PDB entry 6Z1Z | X-ray diffraction, 1.70 A resolution | chain A

# Chain A
Molecule: Nanobody 4C8
Organism: Lama glama
Notes: antibody fragment or engineered binder
Chain sequence (129 residues; each row starts with the number of its first residue):
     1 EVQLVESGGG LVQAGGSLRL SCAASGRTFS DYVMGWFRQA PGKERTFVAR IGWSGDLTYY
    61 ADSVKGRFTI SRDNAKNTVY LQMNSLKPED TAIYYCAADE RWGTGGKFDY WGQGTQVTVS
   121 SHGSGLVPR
Not modelled in the structure: 103-105, 122-129
Cystine bridges: C22-C96
Reported in the primary citation:
  - conformationally variable residues (order/disorder transition): W102 to G105

# Overview
The paper reports conformational variability at W102.
Chain A is Nanobody 4C8 (Lama glama); the structure, Structure of the anti-CD9 nanobody 4C8, was determined by
X-ray diffraction together with 6RLR, 6Z1V and 6Z20 from the same study.
